1TK8 - chains P and A of the 4 polymer chains in the assembly; structure by X-ray diffraction, 2.50 A resolution.

# Chain P
Molecule: 22-nt DNA strand
Sequence (22 nucleotides; row label = number of the first residue in the row):
   801 CGAAAACGACGGCCAGTGCCAX
Unresolved in the structure: 801-805
Modified / non-standard residues: 2DA (2',3'-dideoxyadenosine-5'-monophosphate) at position 822

# Chain A
Molecule: DNA polymerase
Source organism: Enterobacteria phage T7
Notes: EC 2.7.7.7
Reference sequence: P00581 (DPOL_BPT7); numbering as in UniProt; present here: 1-117, 124-704
Chain sequence (698 residues; row label = number of the first residue in the row; note: 6 numbers in that range are skipped by the numbering (no residue carries them; nothing is unmodelled there)):
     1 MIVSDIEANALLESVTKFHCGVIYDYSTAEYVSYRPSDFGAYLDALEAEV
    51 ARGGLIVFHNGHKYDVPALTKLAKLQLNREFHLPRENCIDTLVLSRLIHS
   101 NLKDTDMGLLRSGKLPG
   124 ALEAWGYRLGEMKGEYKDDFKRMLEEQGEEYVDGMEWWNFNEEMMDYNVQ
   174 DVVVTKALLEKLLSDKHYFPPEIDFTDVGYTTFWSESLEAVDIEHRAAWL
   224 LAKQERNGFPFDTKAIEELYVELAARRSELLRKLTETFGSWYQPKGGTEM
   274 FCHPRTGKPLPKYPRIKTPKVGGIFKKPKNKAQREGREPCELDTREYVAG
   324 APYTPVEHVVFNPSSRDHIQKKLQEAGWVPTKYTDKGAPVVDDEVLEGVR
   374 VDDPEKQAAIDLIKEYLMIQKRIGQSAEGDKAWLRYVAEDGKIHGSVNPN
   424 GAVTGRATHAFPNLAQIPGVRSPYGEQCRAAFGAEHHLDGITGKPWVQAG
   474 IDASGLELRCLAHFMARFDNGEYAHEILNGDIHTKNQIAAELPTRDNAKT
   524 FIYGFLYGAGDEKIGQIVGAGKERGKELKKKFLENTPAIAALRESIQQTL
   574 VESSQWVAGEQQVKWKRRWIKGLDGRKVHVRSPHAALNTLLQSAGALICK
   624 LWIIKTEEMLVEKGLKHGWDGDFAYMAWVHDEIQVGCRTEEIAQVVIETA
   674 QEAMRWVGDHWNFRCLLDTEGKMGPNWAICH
Unresolved in the structure: 578-583
Curated features (UniProtKB/Swiss-Prot):
  - binding site (Mg(2+)): Asp5, Glu7, Asp174, Asp475, Ala476, Asp654
  - binding site (substrate): His506, Arg518, Lys522, Tyr526
Metal / ion sites: Mg2+ site 1 near Asp5 (its only coordinating residue here); Mg2+ site 2: Asp475, Ala476, Asp654 (together with 2',3'-dideoxy-thymidine-5'-triphosphate); Mg2+ site 3: Asp475, Asp654 (together with 2',3'-dideoxy-thymidine-5'-triphosphate)
Residues lining bound ligands: 2',3'-dideoxy-thymidine-5'-triphosphate (D3T): Arg429, Asp475, Ala476, Ser477, Gly478, Leu479, Glu480, His506, Arg518, Lys522, Thr523, Tyr526, Tyr530, Asp654
Reported in the primary citation:
  - binding site for the 26-nt DNA strand: His607, Gln615
  - binding site for the 22-nt DNA strand (chain P): Arg429

# How chain P and chain A interact
Pairs across the interface - 27 pairs, chain P then chain A:
  DC813(P) - Arg111(A)  salt bridge to the phosphate
  DC814(P) - Arg111(A)  salt bridge to the phosphate
  DG816(P) - Lys359(A)  phosphate contact
  DT817(P) - Thr357(A)  hydrogen bond to the phosphate
  DT817(P) - Lys359(A)  phosphate contact
  DG818(P) - Arg339(A)  sugar contact
  DG818(P) - Val363(A)  phosphate contact
  DG818(P) - Val364(A)  hydrogen bond to the phosphate
  DG818(P) - Asp365(A)  phosphate contact
  DG818(P) - Lys394(A)  base contact
  DC819(P) - Asp365(A)  phosphate contact
  DC819(P) - Asp366(A)  hydrogen bond to the phosphate
  DC819(P) - Lys394(A)  hydrogen bond to the base
  DC820(P) - Lys394(A)  sugar contact
  DC820(P) - Gln439(A)  hydrogen bond to the base
  DC820(P) - Pro441(A)  phosphate contact
  DA821(P) - Ala438(A)  sugar contact
  DA821(P) - Gln439(A)  sugar contact
  DA821(P) - Ile440(A)  sugar contact
  DA821(P) - Pro441(A)  phosphate contact
  DA821(P) - Gly442(A)  hydrogen bond to the phosphate
  DA821(P) - Ser445(A)  phosphate contact
  2DA_822(P) - Arg429(A)  base contact
  2DA_822(P) - Arg452(A)  salt bridge to the phosphate
  2DA_822(P) - Val652(A)  sugar contact
  2DA_822(P) - His653(A)  sugar contact
  2DA_822(P) - His704(A)  salt bridge to the phosphate
Also at the interface, not in a pair above, chain A (26 interface residues in all): Gly113, Lys114, Ala361, Pro362, Arg395, Asp654

# Summary
The interface between chain P and chain A involves 9 residues on one side and 26 on the other, with 6 hydrogen
bonds and 4 salt bridges. Among the polar pairs are DC819(P)-Lys394(A), DC820(P)-Gln439(A) and
DT817(P)-Thr357(A). The paper reports a binding site for the 26-nt DNA strand at His607(A) and Gln615(A); a
binding site for the 22-nt DNA strand (chain P) at Arg429(A).
Chain P is a 22-nt DNA strand and chain A is DNA polymerase (Enterobacteria phage T7); the structure, T7 DNA
polymerase ternary complex with 8 oxo guanosine and dAMP at the elongation site, was determined by X-ray
diffraction together with 1T8E, 1TK0, 1TK5 and 1TKD from the same study.
